8J5J - chains A and E; structure by X-ray diffraction, 3.00 A resolution.

# Chain A
Name: Spike protein S1
Organism: Betacoronavirus sp
UniProtKB: A0A8F0ZU44 (A0A8F0ZU44_9BETC); residues 1-219 here correspond to UniProt positions 309-527 (UniProt number = residue number + 308)
Sequence (219 residues; each row starts with the number of its first residue):
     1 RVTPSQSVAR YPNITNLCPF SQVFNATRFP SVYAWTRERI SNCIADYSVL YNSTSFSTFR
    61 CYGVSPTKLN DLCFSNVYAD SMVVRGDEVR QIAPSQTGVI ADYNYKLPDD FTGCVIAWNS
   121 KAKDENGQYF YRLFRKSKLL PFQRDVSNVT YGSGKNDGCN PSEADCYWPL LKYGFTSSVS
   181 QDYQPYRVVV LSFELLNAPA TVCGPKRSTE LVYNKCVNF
Not modelled in the structure: 1-16, 209-219
Disulfides: Cys18-Cys43, Cys61-Cys114, Cys73-Cys203
Covalent attachments: N-acetylglucosamine (NAG) linked to Asn148
What the authors report for this chain:
  - mutagenesis - T176W: increased binding to ACE2 orthologs
  - mutagenesis - T176W: increased binding to all 14 tested ACE2s

# Chain E
Name: nano antibody S43
Organism: Vicugna pacos
Notes: antibody fragment or engineered binder
Sequence (145 residues; each row starts with the number of its first residue):
     1 MHSSALLCCL VLLTGVRAQV QLQESGGGLV QPGGSLRLTC APSGFTLDYY AIGWFRQAPG
    61 KEREGVSCIS SNNSTYYADS VKGRFTISRD NAKNTVYLQM NSLKPEDTAV YYCAAEPDYS
   121 GVYYYTCGWT DFGSWGQGTQ VTVSS
Not modelled in the structure: 1-20
Disulfides: Cys40-Cys113, Cys68-Cys127

# Interface between chain A and chain E
Pairs across the interface (33):
  Tyr51(A) - Tyr125(E)  hydrophobic
  Phe56(A) - Thr126(E)
  Ser57(A) - Gly128(E)
  Ser57(A) - Thr130(E)  hydrogen bond
  Thr58(A) - Thr126(E)
  Thr58(A) - Thr130(E)
  Thr58(A) - Asp131(E)  hydrogen bond
  Phe59(A) - Tyr124(E)
  Phe59(A) - Tyr125(E)  hydrogen bond (backbone-backbone)
  Phe59(A) - Thr126(E)
  Arg60(A) - Val122(E)
  Arg60(A) - Tyr123(E)
  Arg60(A) - Asp131(E)  salt bridge
  Cys61(A) - Val122(E)
  Cys61(A) - Tyr123(E)  hydrogen bond (backbone-backbone)
  Tyr62(A) - Gly121(E)
  Tyr62(A) - Val122(E)
  Val64(A) - Tyr123(E)
  Pro66(A) - Tyr123(E)
  Gly86(A) - Trp129(E)
  Val89(A) - Thr130(E)
  Arg90(A) - Glu116(E)  salt bridge
  Arg90(A) - Thr130(E)  hydrogen bond (backbone-backbone)
  Arg90(A) - Gly133(E)
  Ser95(A) - Tyr119(E)
  Gln96(A) - Glu116(E)  hydrogen bond
  Gln96(A) - Pro117(E)
  Gln181(A) - Glu62(E)
  Gln181(A) - Trp129(E)
  Asp182(A) - Arg63(E)  salt bridge
  Asp182(A) - Trp129(E)
  Tyr186(A) - Trp129(E)
  Tyr186(A) - Thr130(E)
Also at the interface, not in a pair above, chain A (22 interface residues in all): Gly63, Ser65, Asp87, Asp109
Also at the interface, not in a pair above, chain E (20 interface residues in all): Asp118, Ser120, Cys127, Phe132
Interface features reported in the paper:
  - epitope / paratope residues, chain A: Arg60(A), Ser95(A), Gln181(A), Asp182(A)

# In short
The interface between chain A and chain E involves 22 residues on one side and 20 on the other, with 6
hydrogen bonds and 3 salt bridges. Among the polar pairs are Arg60(A)-Asp131(E), Arg90(A)-Glu116(E) and
Asp182(A)-Arg63(E). The paper reports that T176W of chain A increases binding to ACE2 orthologs;
epitope/paratope residues Arg60(A), Ser95(A) and Gln181(A) among others.
Chain A is Spike protein S1 (Betacoronavirus sp) and chain E is nano antibody S43 (Vicugna pacos); the
structure, The crystal structure of bat coronavirus RsYN04 RBD bound to the antibody S43, was determined by
X-ray diffraction.
